3OMM - chains A and B; structure by X-ray diffraction, 2.10 A resolution.

Chain A:
Name: Bile acid receptor
Organism: Homo sapiens
UniProt: Q96RI1 (NR1H4_HUMAN); residues 248-476 here correspond to UniProt positions 258-486 (UniProt number = residue number + 10)
Chain sequence (233 residues; numbered 244 to 476; the number before each row is that of its first residue):
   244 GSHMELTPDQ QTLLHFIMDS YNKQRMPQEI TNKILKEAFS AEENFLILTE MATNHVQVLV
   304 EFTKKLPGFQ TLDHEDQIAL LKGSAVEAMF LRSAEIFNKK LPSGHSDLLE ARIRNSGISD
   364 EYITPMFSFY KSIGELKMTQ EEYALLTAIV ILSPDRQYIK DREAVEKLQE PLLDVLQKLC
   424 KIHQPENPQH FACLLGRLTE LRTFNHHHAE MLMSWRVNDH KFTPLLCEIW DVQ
Disordered / not traced: 244-246
Construct notes: expression tag (244-247); engineered mutation Ala-281 (Glu291 in Q96RI1), Ala-354 (Glu364 in Q96RI1)
Residues lining bound ligands: OMM (4-({(2S)-2-[2-(4-chlorophenyl)-5,6-difluoro-1H-benzimidazol-1-yl]-2-cyclohexylacetyl}amino)-3-fluorobenzoic acid): Arg-268, Ile-273, Thr-274, Ile-277, Asn-287, Ile-290, Leu-291, Met-294, Ala-295, Asn-297, His-298, Met-332, Phe-333, Arg-335, Ser-336, Ile-339, Phe-340, Leu-352, Ile-356, Ser-359, Met-369, Tyr-373, Met-454, Leu-455, Trp-458, Trp-473
Swiss-Prot annotation at these positions:
  - binding site (chenodeoxycholate): Arg-335, Tyr-365, Tyr-373, His-451
  - modified residue: Thr-446 (Phosphothreonine)
  - cross-link: Lys-279 (Glycyl lysine isopeptide (Lys-Gly) (interchain with G-Cter in SUMO1))

Chain B:
Name: peptide of Nuclear receptor coactivator 1
UniProt: Q15788 (NCOA1_HUMAN); numbering as in UniProt (aligned over 744-757)
Chain sequence (14 residues; numbered 744 to 757; the number before each row is that of its first residue):
   744 KDHQLLRYLL DKDE
Disordered / not traced: 757
Swiss-Prot annotation at these positions:
  - motif: Leu-749 to Leu-753 (LXXLL motif 5)
  - mutagenesis: Leu-752 to Leu-753 (Slightly affects interactions with steroid receptors. Abolishes interactions with steroid receptors; when associated with A-636; A-637; A-693 and A-694)

Interface between chain A and chain B:
Contacting residue pairs - 25 pairs, chain A then chain B:
  Val-303(A) / Leu-749(B)  hydrophobic
  Val-303(A) / Leu-752(B)  hydrophobic
  Val-303(A) / Leu-753(B)  hydrophobic
  Glu-304(A) / Lys-755(B)  salt bridge
  Glu-304(A) / Asp-756(B)
  Lys-307(A) / Leu-752(B)  hydrogen bond (side chain-backbone)
  Lys-307(A) / Leu-753(B)  hydrogen bond (side chain-backbone)
  Lys-307(A) / Lys-755(B)  hydrogen bond (side chain-backbone)
  Phe-312(A) / Leu-753(B)  hydrophobic
  Glu-318(A) / Arg-750(B)  salt bridge
  Ile-321(A) / His-746(B)
  Ile-321(A) / Arg-750(B)
  Ile-321(A) / Leu-753(B)  hydrophobic
  Leu-324(A) / Leu-749(B)  hydrophobic
  Leu-324(A) / Leu-753(B)  hydrophobic
  Lys-325(A) / His-746(B)
  Pro-467(A) / Leu-748(B)  hydrophobic
  Leu-468(A) / Leu-748(B)
  Leu-468(A) / Leu-752(B)  hydrophobic
  Glu-471(A) / Asp-745(B)
  Glu-471(A) / His-746(B)
  Glu-471(A) / Gln-747(B)
  Glu-471(A) / Leu-748(B)  hydrogen bond (side chain-backbone)
  Glu-471(A) / Leu-749(B)  hydrogen bond (side chain-backbone)
  Ile-472(A) / Leu-749(B)  hydrophobic
Interface residues without a listed pair, chain A (14 interface residues in all): His-317, Gln-320
Interface residues without a listed pair, chain B (11 interface residues in all): Asp-754

Overview:
The interface between chain A and chain B involves 14 residues on one side and 11 on the other, with 5
hydrogen bonds and 2 salt bridges. Among the polar pairs are Glu-304(A)/Lys-755(B), Glu-318(A)/Arg-750(B) and
Lys-307(A)/Leu-752(B). Bound to chain A: compound OMM.
Chain A is Bile acid receptor (Homo sapiens) and chain B is peptide of Nuclear receptor coactivator 1; the
structure, Crystal structure of human FXR in complex with
4-({(2S)-2-[2-(4-chlorophenyl)-5,6-difluoro-1H-benzimidazol-1-yl]-2-cyclohexylacetyl}amino)-3-fluorobenzoic
acid, was determined by X-ray diffraction, deposited together with 3OLF, 3OMK, 3OOF and 3OOK.
